Entry 1QVC (X-ray diffraction, 2.20 A resolution); this record covers chains A and C of the 4 polymer chains in the assembly.

Chain A:
Molecule: Single stranded DNA binding protein monomer
From: Escherichia coli
UniProt: P02339 (SSB_ECOLI); numbering as in UniProt (aligned over 1-145)
Chain sequence (145 residues; row label = number of the first residue in the row):
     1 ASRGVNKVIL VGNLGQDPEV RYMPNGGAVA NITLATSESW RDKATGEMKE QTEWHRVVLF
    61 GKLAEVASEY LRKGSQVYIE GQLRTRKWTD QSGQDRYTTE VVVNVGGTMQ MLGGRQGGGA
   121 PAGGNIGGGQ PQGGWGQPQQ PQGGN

Chain C:
Molecule: Single stranded DNA binding protein monomer
From: Escherichia coli
UniProt: P02339 (SSB_ECOLI); residues 401-545 here correspond to UniProt positions 1-145 (UniProt number = residue number - 400)
Chain sequence (145 residues; each row starts with the number of its first residue):
   401 ASRGVNKVIL VGNLGQDPEV RYMPNGGAVA NITLATSESW RDKATGEMKE QTEWHRVVLF
   461 GKLAEVASEY LRKGSQVYIE GQLRTRKWTD QSGQDRYTTE VVVNVGGTMQ MLGGRQGGGA
   521 PAGGNIGGGQ PQGGWGQPQQ PQGGN
Not modelled in the structure: 545

Chain A / chain C interface:
Contacting residue pairs - 20 pairs, chain A then chain C:
  Ala1(A) with Gln510(C); Gly513(C); Gly514(C), hydrogen bond (backbone-backbone); Arg515(C)
  Ser2(A) with Arg515(C)
  Arg3(A) with Met509(C); Ala520(C); Pro521(C)
  Gly4(A) with Met509(C), hydrogen bond (backbone-side chain)
  Val5(A) with Tyr478(C), hydrophobic
  Lys7(A) with Lys407(C); Glu480(C), salt bridge
  Asn25(A) with Gln542(C), hydrogen bond
  Tyr78(A) with Val405(C)
  Glu80(A) with Lys407(C), salt bridge
  Asn104(A) with Ile526(C)
  Met109(A) with Arg403(C); Gly404(C)
  Gln110(A) with Ala401(C)
  Gln140(A) with Gln494(C)
Other interface residues (no listed pair), chain A (15 interface residues in all): Met111, Leu112
Other interface residues (no listed pair), chain C (18 interface residues in all): Met511

Overview:
15 residues of chain A and 18 residues of chain C are in contact, with 3 hydrogen bonds and 2 salt bridges.
Among the polar pairs are Lys7(A)-Glu480(C), Glu80(A)-Lys407(C) and Gly4(A)-Met509(C).
Both chains are Single stranded DNA binding protein monomer (Escherichia coli). Entry 1QVC (Crystal structure
analysis of single stranded DNA binding protein (ssb) from e.coli) was determined by X-ray diffraction,
deposited together with 1EQQ.
